Entry 5JFM (X-ray diffraction, 2.52 A resolution); this record covers chains A and B of the 4 polymer chains in the assembly.

Chain A (and B):
Molecule: Aldehyde dehydrogenase
From: Rhodopseudomonas palustris (strain BisB18)
Notes: chain B of this document is another copy of the same molecule, construct and numbering; everything in this record applies to it too
Reference sequence: Q21A49 (Q21A49_RHOPB); residues 61-524 here correspond to UniProt positions 1-464 (UniProt number = residue number - 60)
Sequence (524 residues; row label = number of the first residue in the row):
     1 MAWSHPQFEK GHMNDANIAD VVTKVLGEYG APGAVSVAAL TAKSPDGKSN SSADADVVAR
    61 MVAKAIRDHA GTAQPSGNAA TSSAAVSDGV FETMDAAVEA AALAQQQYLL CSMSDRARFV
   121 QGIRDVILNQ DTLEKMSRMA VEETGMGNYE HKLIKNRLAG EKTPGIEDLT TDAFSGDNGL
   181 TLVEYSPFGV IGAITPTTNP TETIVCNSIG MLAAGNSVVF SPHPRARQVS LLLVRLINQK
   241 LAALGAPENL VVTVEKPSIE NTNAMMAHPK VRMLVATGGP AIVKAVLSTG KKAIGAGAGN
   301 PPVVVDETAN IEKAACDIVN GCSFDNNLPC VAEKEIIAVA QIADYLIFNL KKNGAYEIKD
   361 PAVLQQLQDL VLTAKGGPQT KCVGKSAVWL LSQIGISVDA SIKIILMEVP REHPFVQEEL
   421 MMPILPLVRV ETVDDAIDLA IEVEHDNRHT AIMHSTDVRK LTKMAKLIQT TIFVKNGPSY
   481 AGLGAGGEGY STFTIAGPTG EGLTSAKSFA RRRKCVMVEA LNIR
Not modelled in the structure: 1-85 (chain B: 1-42, 55-84)
Construct notes: initiating methionine (1); expression tag (2-60)
Ligand contacts: propionyl Coenzyme A (1VU): M146, I194, T195, P196, T197, T198, N199, S221, P222, H223, R225, S258, I259, T262, T277, G278, G279, I282, P329, C330, V331, T380, V383, M421, L483, F493, I495

Interface between chain A and chain B:
Contacting residue pairs (46; chain A residue first):
  S112(A) - D177(B)  hydrogen bond
  M113(A) - D177(B)  hydrogen bond (backbone-side chain)
  M113(A) - R524(B)
  S114(A) - D177(B)  hydrogen bond (backbone-side chain)
  L169(A) - R524(B)  hydrogen bond (backbone-side chain)
  T171(A) - A173(B)
  T171(A) - S175(B)  hydrogen bond
  T171(A) - R524(B)
  A173(A) - T171(B)
  A173(A) - A173(B)  hydrophobic
  S175(A) - T171(B)  hydrogen bond
  S175(A) - E184(B)  hydrogen bond
  D177(A) - S112(B)  hydrogen bond
  D177(A) - M113(B)  hydrogen bond (side chain-backbone)
  D177(A) - S114(B)  hydrogen bond (side chain-backbone)
  L180(A) - L180(B)  hydrophobic
  L180(A) - L182(B)  hydrophobic
  L182(A) - L180(B)  hydrophobic
  E184(A) - S175(B)  hydrogen bond
  E184(A) - I523(B)
  E184(A) - R524(B)  salt bridge
  Y185(A) - R524(B)
  S186(A) - R524(B)  hydrogen bond (side chain-backbone)
  T456(A) - T456(B)
  T456(A) - D457(B)
  T456(A) - V458(B)  hydrogen bond (backbone-backbone)
  T456(A) - R459(B)
  D457(A) - T456(B)
  V458(A) - T456(B)  hydrogen bond (backbone-backbone)
  R459(A) - T456(B)
  R513(A) - I523(B)  hydrogen bond (side chain-backbone)
  R513(A) - R524(B)
  C515(A) - I523(B)  hydrophobic
  M517(A) - L521(B)  hydrophobic
  L521(A) - L182(B)
  L521(A) - M517(B)  hydrophobic
  L521(A) - L521(B)  hydrophobic
  I523(A) - E184(B)
  I523(A) - R513(B)  hydrogen bond (backbone-side chain)
  I523(A) - C515(B)  hydrophobic
  R524(A) - M113(B)
  R524(A) - L169(B)  hydrogen bond (side chain-backbone)
  R524(A) - T171(B)  hydrogen bond
  R524(A) - E184(B)  salt bridge
  R524(A) - Y185(B)
  R524(A) - S186(B)
Interface residues without a listed pair, chain A (28 interface residues in all): R116, G176, P187, L461, N476
Interface residues without a listed pair, chain B (28 interface residues in all): R116, G176, N310, L461, N476

Overview:
The chain A/chain B interface involves 28 residues from each chain; the contacts include 18 hydrogen bonds and
2 salt bridges. Among the polar pairs are E184(A)-R524(B), S112(A)-D177(B) and M113(A)-D177(B). Ligands of
chain A: propionyl Coenzyme A.
Chain A and chain B are both Aldehyde dehydrogenase (Rhodopseudomonas palustris (strain BisB18)); the
structure, Crystal structure of Rhodopseudomonas palustris propionaldehyde dehydrogenase with bound
propionyl-CoA, was determined by X-ray diffraction (same publication as 5JFL and 5JFN).
